PDB entry 9IVM | electron microscopy, 3.22 A resolution | chains A and R of the 6 polymer chains in the assembly

== Chain A ==
Molecule: Guanine nucleotide-binding protein G(i) subunit alpha-1, Guanine nucleotide-binding protein G(s) subunit alpha isoforms short
Source organism: Homo sapiens
Notes: EC 3.6.5.-
Reference sequence: chimeric construct of P63096, P63092: residues 8-26 from P63096 (GNAI1_HUMAN) positions 1-19 (UniProt number = residue number - 7); residues 27-83 from P63092 positions 27-67 (offset varies); residues 84-204 from P63096 (GNAI1_HUMAN) positions 61-181 (UniProt number = residue number - 23); residues 205-253 from P63092 positions 205-253 (same numbers); residues 264-394 from P63092 positions 264-394 (same numbers)
Amino-acid sequence (361 residues; numbered 8 to 394; 26 numbers in that range are skipped by the numbering (no residue carries them; nothing is unmodelled there); the number before each row is that of its first residue):
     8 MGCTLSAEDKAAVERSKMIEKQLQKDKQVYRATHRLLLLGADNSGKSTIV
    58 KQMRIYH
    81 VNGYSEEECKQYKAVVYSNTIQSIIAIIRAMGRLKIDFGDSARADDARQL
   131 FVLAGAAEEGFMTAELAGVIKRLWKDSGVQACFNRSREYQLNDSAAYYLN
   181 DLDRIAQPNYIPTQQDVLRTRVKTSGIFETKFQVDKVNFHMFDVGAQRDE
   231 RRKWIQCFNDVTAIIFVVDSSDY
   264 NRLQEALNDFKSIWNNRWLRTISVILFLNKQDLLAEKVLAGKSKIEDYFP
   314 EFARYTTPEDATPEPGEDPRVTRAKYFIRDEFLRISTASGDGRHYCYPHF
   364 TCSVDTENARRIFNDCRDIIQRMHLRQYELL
Disordered / not traced: 8-10, 81-193
Construct notes: conflict Asp49 (Gly in P63092), Asn50 (Glu in P63092), Tyr63 (Leu in P63092), Ala226 (Gly in P63092), Asp249 (Ala in P63092), Asp252 (Ser in P63092), Asp272 (Leu in P63092), Ser366 (Ala in P63092), Ala372 (Ile in P63092), Ile375 (Val in P63092)
Swiss-Prot annotation at these positions:
  - lipidation: Gly9 (N-myristoyl glycine), Cys10 (S-palmitoyl cysteine)
  - region: Asp196 to Thr204 (G2 motif)
  - binding site (GTP): Ser174, Leu198 to Thr204
  - binding site (Mg(2+)): Thr204
  - modified residue: Arg201 (ADP-ribosylarginine)

== Chain R ==
Molecule: Glucagon-like peptide 1 receptor
Source organism: Homo sapiens
Reference sequence: P43220 (GLP1R_HUMAN); numbering as in UniProt (aligned over 24-463)
Amino-acid sequence (440 residues; each row starts with the number of its first residue):
    24 RPQGATVSLWETVQKWREYRRQCQRSLTEDPPPATDLFCNRTFDEYACWP
    74 DGEPGSFVNVSCPWYLPWASSVPQGHVYRFCTAEGLWLQKDNSSLPWRDL
   124 SECEESKRGERSSPEEQLLFLYIIYTVGYALSFSALVIASAILLGFRHLH
   174 CTRNYIHLNLFASFILRALSVFIKDAALKWMYSTAAQQHQWDGLLSYQDS
   224 LSCRLVFLLMQYCVAANYYWLLVEGVYLYTLLAFSVLSEQWIFRLYVSIG
   274 WGVPLLFVVPWGIVKYLYEDEGCWTRNSNMNYWLIIRLPILFAIGVNFLI
   324 FVRVICIVVSKLKANLMCKTDIKCRLAKSTLTLIPLLGTHEVIFAFVMDE
   374 HARGTLRFIKLFTELSFTSFQGLMVAILYCFVNNEVQLEFRKSWERWRLE
   424 HLHIQRDSSMKPLKCPTSSLSSGATAGSSMYTATCQASCS
Disordered / not traced: 24-28, 130-135, 339-343, 424-463
Disulfide bonds: Cys46-Cys71, Cys85-Cys126, Cys226-Cys296
Residues lining bound ligands: A1EEC ((2R)-2-[2-[1-[(1R)-1-[2,6-bis(chloranyl)-3-cyclopropyl-phenyl]ethyl]imidazo[4,5-c]pyridin-6-yl]phenyl]propanoic acid): Glu138, Leu141, Leu142, Tyr145, Ile146, Asp198, Leu201, Lys202
From the paper describing this entry:
  - binding site for A1EEC: Leu141, Leu142, Tyr145, Asp198, Leu201, Lys202
  - mutagenesis - L142A (200-fold), L142F (52-fold), Y145A (186-fold): decreased signaling in response to A1EEC
  - mutagenesis - L142A, L142F, Y145A: unchanged signaling in response to GLP-1(7-36)
  - conformationally variable residues (side-chain flip): Tyr148, Asp198, Tyr205
  - contacts within the chain: Tyr148-Asp198 (hydrogen bond), Tyr205-Arg299 (hydrogen bond)
  - mutagenesis - Q234A (15-fold), V237F (257-fold), V237L (6-fold): decreased signaling in response to GLP-1(7-36)
  - mutagenesis - Q234A, V237F, V237L: decreased signaling with Glp-1(9-36)
  - mutagenesis - D198A, K202A, L388A, L388I: abolished signaling with Glp-1(9-36)

== Chain A / chain R interface ==
Contacting residue pairs - 31 pairs, chain A then chain R:
  Gln31(A) with Gln263(R), hydrogen bond
  Gln35(A) with Ser261(R)
  Ala39(A) with Val259(R)
  Tyr358(A) with Asn338(R)
  Asp381(A) with Lys334(R), salt bridge
  Gln384(A) with Leu255(R), hydrogen bond (side chain-backbone); Lys334(R), hydrogen bond
  Arg385(A) with Lys334(R), hydrogen bond (side chain-backbone); Ala337(R)
  His387(A) with Leu254(R)
  Leu388(A) with Leu255(R), hydrophobic; Ile330(R), hydrophobic; Val331(R), hydrophobic; Lys334(R)
  Gln390(A) with Arg176(R), hydrogen bond (backbone-side chain)
  Tyr391(A) with Arg176(R); His180(R); Tyr250(R); Leu251(R), hydrophobic; Leu254(R), hydrophobic
  Glu392(A) with Arg348(R); Asn406(R); Asn407(R), hydrogen bond (side chain-backbone)
  Leu393(A) with Val327(R), hydrophobic; Val331(R); Ser352(R), hydrogen bond (backbone-side chain); Thr355(R); Leu356(R), hydrophobic
  Leu394(A) with Lys334(R); Leu335(R), hydrophobic; Arg348(R), hydrogen bond (backbone-side chain)
Other interface residues (no listed pair), chain A (16 interface residues in all): Lys34, Lys216
Other interface residues (no listed pair), chain R (26 interface residues in all): Glu262, Leu359, Tyr402, Val405

== Summary ==
16 residues of chain A and 26 residues of chain R are in contact; the contacts include 8 hydrogen bonds and 1
salt bridge. Polar pairs include Asp381(A)-Lys334(R), Gln31(A)-Gln263(R) and Gln384(A)-Leu255(R). From the
paper: a binding site for A1EEC at Leu141(R), Leu142(R) and Tyr145(R) among others; D198A, K202A and L388A of
chain R, among others, abolish signaling with Glp-1(9-36); 10 substitutions were tested in all.
Here chain A is Guanine nucleotide-binding protein G(i) subunit alpha-1, Guanine nucleotide-binding protein
G(s) subunit alpha isoforms short and chain R is Glucagon-like peptide 1 receptor, both from Homo sapiens.
Entry 9IVM (Cryo-EM structure of the GLP-1(9-36)-bound human GLP-1R-Gs complex in the presence of LSN3318839)
was determined by electron microscopy, deposited together with 9IVG.
